PDB entry 6RDA | electron microscopy, 3.04 A resolution | chains 2 and 4 of the 13 polymer chains in the assembly

Chain 2:
Name: ASA-2: Polytomella F-ATP synthase associated subunit 2
Organism: Polytomella sp. Pringsheim 198.80
Sequence (441 residues; numbered 5 to 445; the number before each row is that of its first residue):
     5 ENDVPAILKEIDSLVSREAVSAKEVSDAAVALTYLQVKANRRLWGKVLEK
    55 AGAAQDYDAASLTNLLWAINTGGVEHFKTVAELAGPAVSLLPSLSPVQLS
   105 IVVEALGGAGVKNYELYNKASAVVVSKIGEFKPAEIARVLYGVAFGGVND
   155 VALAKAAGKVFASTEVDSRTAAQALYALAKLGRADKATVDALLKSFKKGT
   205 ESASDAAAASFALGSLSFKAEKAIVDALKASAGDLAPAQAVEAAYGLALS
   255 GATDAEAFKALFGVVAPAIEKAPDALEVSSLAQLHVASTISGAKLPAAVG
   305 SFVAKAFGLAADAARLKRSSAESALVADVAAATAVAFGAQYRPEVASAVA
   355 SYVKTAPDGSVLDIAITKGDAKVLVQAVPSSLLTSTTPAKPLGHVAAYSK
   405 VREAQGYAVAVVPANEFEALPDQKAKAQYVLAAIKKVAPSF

Chain 4:
Name: Mitochondrial ATP synthase associated protein ASA4
Organism: Polytomella sp. Pringsheim 198.80
Reference sequence: D7NIZ2 (D7NIZ2_9CHLO); residues 1-294 here = UniProt positions 1-294
Sequence (294 residues; numbered 1 to 294; the number before each row is that of its first residue):
     1 ATEPAVSKKEVLYFLSSKDAESSTAVKSYLKSLYAGAQVEATETDASELI
    51 AQLEKKYLSAQVVEPGVHNIALPLGESGSAPVKRYAAELFNLGAQAGFEC
   101 PFIEVSKKFGQETATSETVKDVLNKTKSYVSADYNAALNEVLSSVEAEIN
   151 GPVLFDGKTEGFKKFAAKAKAVAVSRGLPADTILAYCAGSANEDAADKVS
   201 KEFFTWFESAYTADAAAEVKAIEAEAASILDRHLAKPVAQIRKEQASAYA
   251 SLLKRAETAKGAKWAEKYLEDVKAVQWFDASVAEAPASGPKVAA
Not modelled in the structure: 1-4

Interface between chain 2 and chain 4:
Contacting residue pairs (72; chain 2 residue first):
  F81(2) with A87(4), hydrophobic; E88(4)
  K82(2) with R84(4)
  A85(2) with R84(4)
  E86(2) with A80(4); P81(4); R84(4), salt bridge
  G89(2) with A80(4)
  K116(2) with A87(4); F90(4); Y211(4)
  N117(2) with K83(4), hydrogen bond; E208(4)
  Y118(2) with F204(4); E208(4), hydrogen bond (backbone-side chain); Y211(4)
  E119(2) with K83(4), salt bridge; E208(4), hydrogen bond (backbone-side chain)
  N122(2) with K201(4); T205(4), hydrogen bond
  S125(2) with K201(4), hydrogen bond
  N153(2) with D197(4)
  D154(2) with D197(4); K201(4), salt bridge
  V155(2) with E193(4); D197(4), hydrogen bond (backbone-side chain)
  A156(2) with D197(4), hydrogen bond (backbone-side chain)
  K159(2) with D194(4), salt bridge
  R187(2) with E193(4), salt bridge
  E274(2) with Y34(4)
  P277(2) with Y34(4), hydrophobic
  D278(2) with K27(4); K31(4)
  E281(2) with L15(4); K18(4), salt bridge
  V282(2) with L15(4), hydrophobic; L30(4), hydrophobic
  L285(2) with L30(4), hydrophobic
  A302(2) with Y34(4)
  F306(2) with L30(4); L33(4); Y34(4)
  K309(2) with L33(4), hydrogen bond (side chain-backbone); G36(4); A37(4), hydrogen bond (side chain-backbone); V39(4)
  L313(2) with K8(4); L12(4); L15(4); Y29(4), hydrophobic; L33(4), hydrophobic; V39(4), hydrophobic
  D316(2) with K8(4), salt bridge; L12(4); T42(4)
  A317(2) with L12(4); L15(4), hydrophobic
  L320(2) with K9(4); L12(4), hydrophobic; K55(4)
  K321(2) with Y13(4), hydrogen bond (side chain-backbone); S16(4); Q95(4), hydrogen bond (side chain-backbone)
  S323(2) with E99(4)
  S324(2) with E99(4); K107(4)
  V357(2) with T44(4), hydrogen bond (backbone-side chain)
  T359(2) with T44(4)
  D362(2) with V39(4)
  G363(2) with A41(4); T42(4), hydrogen bond (backbone-backbone)
  V365(2) with T42(4)
Also at the interface, not in a pair above, chain 2 (47 interface residues in all): A88, I273, V303, A314, R322, S364, S389, T390, T391
Also at the interface, not in a pair above, chain 4 (44 interface residues in all): S17, Q38, E40, A71, N91, G97

Overview:
47 residues of chain 2 and 44 residues of chain 4 are in contact; the contacts include 13 hydrogen bonds and 7
salt bridges. Polar pairs include E86(2)-R84(4), E119(2)-K83(4) and D154(2)-K201(4).
Here chain 2 is ASA-2: Polytomella F-ATP synthase associated subunit 2 and chain 4 is Mitochondrial ATP
synthase associated protein ASA4, both from Polytomella sp. Pringsheim 198.80. Entry 6RDA (CryoEM structure of
Polytomella F-ATP synthase, Primary rotary state 1, monomer-masked refinement) was determined by electron
microscopy, deposited together with 6RD4, 6RD5, 6RD6, 6RD7, 6RD8, 6RD9 and 46 further entries.
